Entry 8J1Q (electron microscopy, 3.30 A resolution); this record covers chains D and C of the 5 polymer chains in the assembly.

== Chain D ==
Molecule: Am047-0
Sequence (52 nucleotides; each row starts with the number of its first residue):
     1 CTGXCGGXAA GGGAGCXAGX GXAXGCCCCX GAGXXGGGGA XAXCGCCGAC AG
Disordered / not traced: 1-2, 51-52
Modified / non-standard residues: 85Y (2'-deoxy-5-{[(naphthalen-2-yl)methyl]carbamoyl}uridine 5'-(dihydrogen phosphate)) at position 4, 85Y (2'-deoxy-5-{[(naphthalen-2-yl)methyl]carbamoyl}uridine 5'-(dihydrogen phosphate)) at position 8, 85Y (2'-deoxy-5-{[(naphthalen-2-yl)methyl]carbamoyl}uridine 5'-(dihydrogen phosphate)) at position 17, 85Y (2'-deoxy-5-{[(naphthalen-2-yl)methyl]carbamoyl}uridine 5'-(dihydrogen phosphate)) at position 20, 85Y (2'-deoxy-5-{[(naphthalen-2-yl)methyl]carbamoyl}uridine 5'-(dihydrogen phosphate)) at position 22, 85Y (2'-deoxy-5-{[(naphthalen-2-yl)methyl]carbamoyl}uridine 5'-(dihydrogen phosphate)) at position 24, 85Y (2'-deoxy-5-{[(naphthalen-2-yl)methyl]carbamoyl}uridine 5'-(dihydrogen phosphate)) at position 30, 85Y (2'-deoxy-5-{[(naphthalen-2-yl)methyl]carbamoyl}uridine 5'-(dihydrogen phosphate)) at position 34, 85Y (2'-deoxy-5-{[(naphthalen-2-yl)methyl]carbamoyl}uridine 5'-(dihydrogen phosphate)) at position 35, 85Y (2'-deoxy-5-{[(naphthalen-2-yl)methyl]carbamoyl}uridine 5'-(dihydrogen phosphate)) at position 41, 85Y (2'-deoxy-5-{[(naphthalen-2-yl)methyl]carbamoyl}uridine 5'-(dihydrogen phosphate)) at position 43

== Chain C ==
Protein: Spike protein S1
Source organism: Severe acute respiratory syndrome coronavirus 2
Notes: fragment: rbd
UniProtKB: P0DTC2 (SPIKE_SARS2); residues 319-541 here = UniProt positions 319-541
Chain sequence (253 residues; row label = number of the first residue in the row):
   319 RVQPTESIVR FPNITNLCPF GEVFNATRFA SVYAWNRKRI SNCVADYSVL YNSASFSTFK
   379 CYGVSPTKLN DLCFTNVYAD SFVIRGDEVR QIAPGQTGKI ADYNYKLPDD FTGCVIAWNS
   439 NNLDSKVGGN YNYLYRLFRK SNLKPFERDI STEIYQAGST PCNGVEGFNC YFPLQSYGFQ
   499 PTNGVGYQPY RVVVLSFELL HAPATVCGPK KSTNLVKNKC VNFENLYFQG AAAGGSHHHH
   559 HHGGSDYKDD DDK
Disordered / not traced: 319-332, 529-571
Differences from the reference sequence: expression tag (542-571)
Cystine bridges: Cys336-Cys361, Cys379-Cys432, Cys391-Cys525, Cys480-Cys488
Covalent attachments: N-acetylglucosamine (NAG) linked to Asn343
Curated features (UniProtKB/Swiss-Prot):
  - region: Arg403 to Asp405 (Integrin-binding motif), Asn448 to Phe456 (Immunodominant HLA epitope recognized by the CD8+)
  - glycosylation: Thr323 (O-linked (GalNAc) threonine), Ser325 (O-linked (HexNAc...) serine), Asn331 (N-linked (GlcNAc...) (complex) asparagine), Asn343 (N-linked (GlcNAc...) (complex) asparagine)
  - natural variant: Gly339 (G339D: In strain: Omicron/BA.1, Omicron/BA.2 and 4 more; G339H: In strain: Omicron/BA.2.75, Omicron/XBB.1.5 and 1 more), Arg346 (R346K: In strain: Mu/B.1.621; R346T: In strain: Omicron/BQ.1.1, Omicron/XBB.1.5 and 1 more), Leu368 (L368I: In strain: Omicron/XBB.1.5, Omicron/EG.5.1), Ser371 (S371F: In strain: Omicron/BA.2, Omicron/BA.2.12.1 and 6 more; S371L: In strain: Omicron/BA.1), Ser373 (S373P: In strain: Omicron/BA.1, Omicron/BA.2 and 7 more), Ser375 (S375F: In strain: Omicron/BA.1, Omicron/BA.2 and 7 more), Thr376 (T376A: In strain: Omicron/BA.2, Omicron/BA.2.12.1 and 5 more), Asp405 (D405N: In strain: Omicron/BA.2, Omicron/BA.2.12.1 and 6 more), Arg408 (R408S: In strain: Omicron/BA.2, Omicron/BA.2.12.1 and 6 more), Lys417 (K417N: In strain: Beta/B.1.351, Omicron/BA.1 and 8 more; K417T: In strain: Gamma/P.1), Asn440 (N440K: In strain: Omicron/BA.1, Omicron/BA.2 and 7 more), Lys444 (K444T: In strain: Omicron/BQ.1.1), 16 further natural variant entries in UniProt
  - mutagenesis: Asn331 (N331Q: Reduced viral infectivity), Asn343 (N343Q: Reduced viral infectivity), Leu452 (L452R: Increased resistance to neutralizing antibodies. Decreases HLA binding to NF9 epitope. Increased binding affinity to human ACE2), Tyr453 (Y453F: Decreased HLA binding to NF9 epitope. Increased binding affinity to human ACE2), Ala475 (A475V: Increased resistance to neutralizing antibodies), Val483 (V483A: Increased resistance to neutralizing antibodies), Glu484 (E484D: Increased replication in human TMEM106B overexpressing cells), Phe490 (F490L: Increased resistance to neutralizing antibodies and human covalescent sera neutralization), Gln493 (Q493N: Reduced host ACE2-binding affinity in vitro; Q493Y: Reduced host ACE2-binding affinity in vitro), Asn501 (N501T: Reduced host ACE2-binding affinity in vitro; N501Y: Increased binding affinity to human ACE2), His519 (H519P: Increased resistance to human covalescent sera neutralization)
Reported in the primary citation:
  - binding site for Am032-0: Arg403, Phe456, Gly476 to Tyr505
  - binding site for Am047-0 (chain D): Tyr365 to Asn388
  - mutagenesis - F456A, E484A, F486A, Y489A, Q493R: decreased binding to Am032-0

== Interface between chain D and chain C ==
Contacting residue pairs (22; chain D residue first):
  85Y_17(D) with Tyr369(C), base contact
  DG19(D) with Ser366(C), hydrogen bond to the base
  85Y_20(D) with Asn388(C), base contact
  85Y_30(D) with Phe377(C), base contact; Pro384(C), base contact
  DG31(D) with Phe377(C), base contact; Lys378(C), base contact
  DG33(D) with Ser375(C), base contact; Thr376(C), base contact; Lys378(C), salt bridge to the phosphate
  85Y_34(D) with Ser375(C), sugar contact; Gly404(C), phosphate contact; Val407(C), phosphate contact; Tyr508(C), hydrogen bond to the phosphate
  85Y_35(D) with Tyr365(C), base contact; Leu368(C), base contact; Phe374(C), base contact; Ser375(C), base contact; Thr376(C), base contact; Phe377(C), base contact; Ala435(C), base contact; Tyr508(C), hydrogen bond to the phosphate
Interface residues without a listed pair, chain C (19 interface residues in all): Asn370, Thr385, Arg408, Asn437

== Summary ==
8 residues of chain D and 19 residues of chain C are in contact, with 3 hydrogen bonds and 1 salt bridge.
Polar contacts include DG19(D)-Ser366(C), 85Y_34(D)-Tyr508(C) and 85Y_35(D)-Tyr508(C). The paper reports a
binding site for Am032-0 at Arg403(C), Phe456(C) and Gly476(C); F456A, E484A and F486A of chain C, among
others, reduce binding to Am032-0; 5 substitutions were tested in all.
Chain D is Am047-0 and chain C is Spike protein S1 (Severe acute respiratory syndrome coronavirus 2); the
structure, CryoEM structure of SARS CoV-2 RBD and Aptamer complex, was determined by electron microscopy,
deposited together with 8J26.
